2BND - chains A and B; structure by X-ray diffraction, 2.60 A resolution.

Chain A (and B):
Molecule: Uridylate kinase
From: Escherichia coli
Notes: EC 2.7.4.4; chain B of this document is another copy of the same molecule, construct and numbering; everything in this record applies to it too
UniProtKB: P29464 (PYRH_ECOLI); residues 2-241 here correspond to UniProt positions 1-240 (UniProt number = residue number - 1)
Amino-acid sequence (241 residues; row label = number of the first residue in the row):
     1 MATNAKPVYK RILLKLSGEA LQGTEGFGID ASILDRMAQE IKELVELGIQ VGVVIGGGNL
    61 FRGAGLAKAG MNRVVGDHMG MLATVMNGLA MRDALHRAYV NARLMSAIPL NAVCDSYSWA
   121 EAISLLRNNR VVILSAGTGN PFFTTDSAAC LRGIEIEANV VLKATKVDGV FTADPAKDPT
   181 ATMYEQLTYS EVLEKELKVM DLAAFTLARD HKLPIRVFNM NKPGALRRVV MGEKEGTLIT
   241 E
Not modelled in the structure: 1-4 (chain B: 1-3, 26)
Differences from the reference sequence: conflict Ala112 (Gly111 in P29464); engineered mutation Asn159 (Asp158 in P29464)
Residues lining bound ligands:
  - pyrophosphate (POP): Asn101, Ala102, Arg103, Ser124, Arg127, Asn128, Arg130
  - UDP (uridine-5'-diphosphate): Lys15, Ser17, Gly18, Glu19, Gly56, Gly57, Gly58, Phe61, Arg62, Gly63, Gly76, Asp77, Gly80, Met81, Thr84, Gly137, Thr138, Gly139, Asn140, Pro141, Phe142, Phe143, Thr144, Thr145

Interface between chain A and chain B:
Contacting residue pairs (57):
  Phe27(A) with Phe27(B), hydrophobic
  Gly28(A) with Phe27(B)
  Ile29(A) with Met79(B), hydrophobic
  Ala31(A) with Ala69(B)
  Asn59(A) with Phe27(B)
  Leu60(A) with Phe27(B), hydrophobic; Phe61(B), hydrophobic
  Phe61(A) with Ile29(B), hydrophobic; Leu60(B), hydrophobic; Met86(B), hydrophobic
  Ala69(A) with Ala31(B), hydrophobic
  Gly70(A) with Arg97(B), hydrogen bond (backbone-side chain)
  Met71(A) with Ala90(B), hydrophobic; Asp93(B); Arg97(B)
  Asn72(A) with Asp93(B), hydrogen bond; Arg97(B)
  Val75(A) with Leu89(B); Arg92(B); Asp93(B)
  Met79(A) with Ile29(B), hydrophobic; Met86(B); Leu89(B), hydrophobic; Ala90(B), hydrophobic
  Leu82(A) with Leu82(B), hydrophobic; Val85(B), hydrophobic; Met86(B), hydrophobic; Leu89(B), hydrophobic; Leu110(B), hydrophobic
  Ala83(A) with Met86(B)
  Val85(A) with Leu82(B), hydrophobic
  Met86(A) with Phe61(B), hydrophobic; Met79(B); Leu82(B), hydrophobic; Met86(B), hydrophobic
  Leu89(A) with Val75(B); Met79(B), hydrophobic; Leu82(B), hydrophobic
  Ala90(A) with Met71(B), hydrophobic
  Asp93(A) with Met71(B); Asn72(B), hydrogen bond; Val75(B)
  Arg97(A) with Gly70(B), hydrogen bond (side chain-backbone); Met71(B); Asn72(B)
  Ile108(A) with Val113(B), hydrophobic
  Pro109(A) with Pro109(B); Leu110(B); Asn111(B)
  Leu110(A) with Leu82(B), hydrophobic; Ile108(B), hydrophobic; Pro109(B); Leu110(B), hydrophobic
  Asn111(A) with Pro109(B), hydrogen bond (backbone-backbone); Asn111(B), hydrogen bond
  Val113(A) with His78(B); Ile108(B), hydrophobic
Also at the interface, not in a pair above, chain A (28 interface residues in all): His78, Arg92
Also at the interface, not in a pair above, chain B (26 interface residues in all): Ala83

Overview:
Chain A and chain B form an interface of 28 and 26 residues respectively, with 6 hydrogen bonds. Among the
polar pairs are Gly70(A)-Arg97(B), Asn72(A)-Asp93(B) and Asn111(A)-Asn111(B). Bound to chain A: UDP and
pyrophosphate.
Both chains are Uridylate kinase (Escherichia coli). Entry 2BND (The structure of E. coli UMP kinase in
complex with UDP) was determined by X-ray diffraction, deposited together with 2BNF and 2BNE.
